PDB entry 1H9O | X-ray diffraction, 1.79 A resolution | chains A and B

Chain A:
Name: Phosphatidylinositol 3-kinase
Organism: Homo sapiens
Notes: fragment: c-terminal sh2 domain, p85-alpha regulatory subunit residues 617 - 724
UniProtKB: P27986 (P85A_HUMAN); residues 5-112 here correspond to UniProt positions 617-724 (UniProt number = residue number + 612)
Chain sequence (112 residues; each row starts with the number of its first residue):
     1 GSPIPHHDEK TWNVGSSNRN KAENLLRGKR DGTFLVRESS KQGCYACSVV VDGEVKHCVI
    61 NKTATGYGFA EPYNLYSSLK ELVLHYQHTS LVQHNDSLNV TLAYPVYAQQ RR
Unresolved in the structure: 110-112

Chain B:
Name: Beta-platelet-derived growth factor receptor
UniProtKB: P09619 (PGDR_HUMAN); residues 1-5 here correspond to UniProt positions 751-755 (UniProt number = residue number + 750)
Chain sequence (5 residues; row label = number of the first residue in the row):
     1 YVPML
Modified / non-standard residues: Tyr-1 (o-phosphotyrosine; PTR)
Curated features (UniProtKB/Swiss-Prot):
  - modified residue: Tyr-1 (Phosphotyrosine)

How chain A and chain B interact:
Residue-residue contacts (17):
  Arg-19(A) / Tyr-1(B)
  Arg-37(A) / Tyr-1(B)
  Ser-39(A) / Tyr-1(B)
  Ser-40(A) / Tyr-1(B)
  His-57(A) / Tyr-1(B)
  His-57(A) / Val-2(B)  hydrogen bond (backbone-backbone)
  Val-59(A) / Tyr-1(B)
  Phe-69(A) / Met-4(B)
  Ala-70(A) / Met-4(B)
  Gln-93(A) / Leu-5(B)
  His-94(A) / Pro-3(B)
  His-94(A) / Met-4(B)
  His-94(A) / Leu-5(B)  hydrogen bond (side chain-backbone)
  Asn-95(A) / Val-2(B)
  Asn-95(A) / Pro-3(B)  hydrogen bond (side chain-backbone)
  Leu-98(A) / Val-2(B)  hydrophobic
  Leu-98(A) / Met-4(B)  hydrophobic
Also at the interface, not in a pair above, chain A (19 interface residues in all): Glu-38, Lys-41, Ala-46, Lys-56, Cys-58, Glu-71, Tyr-73

In short:
The interface between chain A and chain B involves 19 residues on one side and 5 on the other, with 3 hydrogen
bonds. Polar contacts include His-94(A)/Leu-5(B), Asn-95(A)/Pro-3(B) and His-57(A)/Val-2(B).
Chain A is Phosphatidylinositol 3-kinase (Homo sapiens) and chain B is Beta-platelet-derived growth factor
receptor; the structure, Phosphatidylinositol 3-kinase, P85-alpha subunit: C-terminal SH2 domain complexed
with a TYR751 phosphopeptide from the pdgf receptor ..., was determined by X-ray diffraction.
